PDB entry 6PWE | electron microscopy, 3.95 A resolution | chains C and I of the 10 polymer chains in the assembly

== Chain C ==
Name: Histone H2A
From: Drosophila melanogaster
UniProt: P84051 (H2A_DROME); residues 0-123 here correspond to UniProt positions 1-124 (UniProt number = residue number + 1)
Chain sequence (124 residues; each row starts with the number of its first residue; numbering starts at 0):
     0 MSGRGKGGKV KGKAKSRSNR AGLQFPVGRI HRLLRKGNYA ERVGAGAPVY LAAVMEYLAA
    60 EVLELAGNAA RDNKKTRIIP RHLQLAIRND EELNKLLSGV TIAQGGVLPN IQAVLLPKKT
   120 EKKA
Unresolved in the structure: 0-13, 117-123

== Chain I ==
Molecule: 147-nt DNA strand
From: synthetic construct
Sequence (147 nucleotides; numbered -73 to 73; the number before each row is that of its first residue; numbers below 1 keep their minus sign (DA-73 is residue -73)):
   -73 ATCGGATGTA TATATCTGAC ACGTGCCTGG AGACTAGGGA GTAATCCCCT TGGCGGTTAA
   -13 AACGCGGGGG ACAGCGCGTA CGTGCGTTTA AGCGGTGCTA GAGCTGTCTA CGACCAATTG
    47 AGCGGCCTCG GCACCGGGAT TCTCGAT

== Interface between chain C and chain I ==
Contacting residue pairs (11):
  Lys14(C) with DA-43(I), phosphate contact; DG-42(I), phosphate contact
  Ser15(C) with DA-43(I), phosphate contact
  Arg16(C) with DA-43(I), phosphate contact
  Gly27(C) with DG-44(I), sugar contact; DA-43(I), phosphate contact
  Arg28(C) with DG-44(I), phosphate contact
  Arg31(C) with DG-45(I), sugar contact; DG-44(I), salt bridge to the phosphate
  Arg41(C) with DG-35(I), sugar contact
  Arg76(C) with DC-54(I), sugar contact
Also at the interface, not in a pair above, chain I (7 interface residues in all): DA-55

== In short ==
Chain C and chain I form an interface of 8 and 7 residues respectively; the contacts include 1 salt bridge.
Its one salt-bridged contact is Arg31(C)-DG-44(I).
Chain C is Histone H2A (Drosophila melanogaster) and chain I is a 147-nt DNA strand (synthetic construct); the
structure, Cryo-EM structure of nucleosome core particle, was determined by electron microscopy together with
6PWF from the same study.
